3HTX - chains A and B of the 3 polymer chains in the assembly; structure by X-ray diffraction, 3.10 A resolution.

[Chain A]
Molecule: HEN1
From: Arabidopsis thaliana
Reference sequence: Q945R3 (Q945R3_ARATH); residues 1-942 here = UniProt positions 1-942
Amino-acid sequence (950 residues; numbered -7 to 942; the number before each row is that of its first residue; numbers below 1 keep their minus sign (Met-7 is residue -7)):
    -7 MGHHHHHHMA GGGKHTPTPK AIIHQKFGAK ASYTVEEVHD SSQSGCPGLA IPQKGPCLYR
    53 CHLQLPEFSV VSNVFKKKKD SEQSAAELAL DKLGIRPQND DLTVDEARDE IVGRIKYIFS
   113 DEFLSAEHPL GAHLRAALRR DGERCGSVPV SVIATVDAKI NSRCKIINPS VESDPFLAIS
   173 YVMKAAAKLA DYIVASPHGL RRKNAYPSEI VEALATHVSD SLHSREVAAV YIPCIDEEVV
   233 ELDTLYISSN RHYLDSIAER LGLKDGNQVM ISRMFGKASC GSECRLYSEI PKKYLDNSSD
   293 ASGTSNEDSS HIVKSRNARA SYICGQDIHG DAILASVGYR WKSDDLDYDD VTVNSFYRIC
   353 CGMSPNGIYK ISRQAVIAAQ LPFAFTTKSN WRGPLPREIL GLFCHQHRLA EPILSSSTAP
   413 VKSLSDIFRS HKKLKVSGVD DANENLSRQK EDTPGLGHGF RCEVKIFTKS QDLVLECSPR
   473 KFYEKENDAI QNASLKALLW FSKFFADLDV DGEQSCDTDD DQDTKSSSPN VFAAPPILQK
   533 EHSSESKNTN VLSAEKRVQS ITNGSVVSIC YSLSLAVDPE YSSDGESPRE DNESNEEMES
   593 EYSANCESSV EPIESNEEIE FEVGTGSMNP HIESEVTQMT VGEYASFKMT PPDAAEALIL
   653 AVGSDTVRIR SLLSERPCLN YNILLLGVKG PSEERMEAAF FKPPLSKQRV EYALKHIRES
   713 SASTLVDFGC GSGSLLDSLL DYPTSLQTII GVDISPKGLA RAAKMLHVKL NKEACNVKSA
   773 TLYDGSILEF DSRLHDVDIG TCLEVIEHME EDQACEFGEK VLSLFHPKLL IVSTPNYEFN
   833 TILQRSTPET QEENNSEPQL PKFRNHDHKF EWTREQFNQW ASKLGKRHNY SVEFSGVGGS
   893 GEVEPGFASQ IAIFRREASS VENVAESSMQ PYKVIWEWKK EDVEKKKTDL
Not modelled in the structure: -7 to 6, 213-215, 290-301, 411-454, 501-534, 542-551, 572-599, 839-850, 912-916, 934-942
Differences from the reference sequence: expression tag (-7 to 0); engineered mutation Pro604 (Leu in Q945R3), Lys640 (Arg in Q945R3)
Metal / ion sites: Mg2+: Glu796, Glu799, His800, His860 (shared with G22(B) of chain B)
Ligand contacts: S-adenosylhomocysteine (SAH): Arg701, Gly721, Gly723, Ser724, Ser726, Asp745, Ile746, Ser747, Gly777, Ser778, Ile779, Leu780, Leu795, Glu796, Val797, His800, Met801
From the paper describing this entry:
  - binding site for the 22-nt RNA strand: Tyr109, Ser747
  - mutagenesis - Y109A: unchanged binding to the 22-nt RNA strand (chain B)
  - mutagenesis - Y109A, L604P/K640R, K640R: unchanged catalytic activity
  - binding site for the 22-nt RNA strand (chain B): Trp333, Phe692 to Leu697, Arg701, Leu835, Arg856
  - contacts within the chain: His120-Trp333 (pi stacking), Pro121-Trp333, Phe693-Leu697 (hydrophobic contact), Pro695-Gln700 (hydrogen bond)
  - mutagenesis - W333A: abolished binding to the 22-nt RNA strand (chain B)
  - mutagenesis - W333A: abolished catalytic activity
  - binding site for the 22-nt RNA strand: Lys749
  - mutagenesis - R701A, R856A: decreased catalytic activity
  - Mg2+ coordination: Glu796, Glu799, His800, His860
  - catalytic residues: Glu796, Glu799, His800, His860

[Chain B]
Molecule: 22-nt RNA strand
Sequence (22 nucleotides; row label = number of the first residue in the row):
     1 GAUUUCUCUC UGCAAGCGAA AG
Metal / ion sites: Mg2+: G22 (shared with Glu796(A), Glu799(A), His800(A), His860(A) of chain A)
From the paper describing this entry:
  - Mg2+ coordination: G22

[Interface between chain A and chain B]
Pairs across the interface (49; chain A residue first):
  Pro11(A) - U5(B)  sugar contact
  Ala13(A) - U5(B)  sugar contact
  Ile14(A) - U4(B)  sugar contact
  Ile14(A) - U5(B)  sugar contact
  Gln17(A) - U4(B)  hydrogen bond to the sugar
  Gln45(A) - G16(B)  phosphate contact
  Lys46(A) - A14(B)  hydrogen bond to the sugar
  Lys46(A) - A15(B)  sugar contact
  Gly47(A) - A15(B)  sugar contact
  Pro48(A) - A15(B)  sugar contact
  Lys71(A) - C6(B)  salt bridge to the phosphate
  Lys71(A) - U7(B)  salt bridge to the phosphate
  Gln75(A) - U5(B)  hydrogen bond to the phosphate
  Gln75(A) - C6(B)  hydrogen bond to the phosphate
  Arg332(A) - G1(B)  phosphate contact
  Trp333(A) - G1(B)  stacking on the base
  Lys334(A) - G1(B)  hydrogen bond to the sugar
  Lys380(A) - U9(B)  hydrogen bond to the phosphate
  Lys380(A) - C10(B)  salt bridge to the phosphate
  Leu387(A) - U9(B)  sugar contact
  Arg389(A) - C8(B)  salt bridge to the phosphate
  Glu390(A) - C8(B)  hydrogen bond to the sugar
  Glu390(A) - U9(B)  sugar contact
  Glu403(A) - U7(B)  sugar contact
  Glu689(A) - A19(B)  base contact
  Glu689(A) - A20(B)  sugar contact
  Ala690(A) - A20(B)  sugar contact
  Ala690(A) - A21(B)  phosphate contact
  Ala691(A) - A20(B)  phosphate contact
  Ala691(A) - A21(B)  phosphate contact
  Phe692(A) - A21(B)  hydrogen bond to the phosphate
  Phe693(A) - A21(B)  phosphate contact
  Pro696(A) - A20(B)  phosphate contact
  Pro696(A) - A21(B)  phosphate contact
  Leu697(A) - A21(B)  hydrogen bond to the phosphate
  Leu697(A) - G22(B)  phosphate contact
  Ser698(A) - G22(B)  base contact
  Arg701(A) - G22(B)  salt bridge to the phosphate
  Lys749(A) - A14(B)  salt bridge to the phosphate
  Lys749(A) - A15(B)  salt bridge to the phosphate
  Lys756(A) - C17(B)  salt bridge to the phosphate
  Glu796(A) - G22(B)  hydrogen bond to the sugar
  Glu799(A) - G22(B)  phosphate contact
  His800(A) - G22(B)  hydrogen bond to the sugar
  Leu835(A) - A21(B)  base contact
  Arg856(A) - A21(B)  hydrogen bond to the phosphate
  Arg856(A) - G22(B)  salt bridge to the phosphate
  Asn857(A) - G22(B)  sugar contact
  His860(A) - G22(B)  hydrogen bond to the phosphate
Interface residues without a listed pair, chain A (43 interface residues in all): Gln35, Asn479, Lys699, Gly723, Pro827, Asn832, Gln836

[Overview]
The interface between chain A and chain B involves 43 residues on one side and 16 on the other, with 13
hydrogen bonds, 9 salt bridges and 1 aromatic stacking contact. Polar contacts include Gln17(A)-U4(B),
Lys46(A)-A14(B) and Lys334(A)-G1(B). The paper reports catalytic residues Glu796(A), Glu799(A) and His800(A)
among others; R701A and R856A of chain A reduce catalytic activity; 6 substitutions were tested in all.
Here chain A is HEN1 (Arabidopsis thaliana) and chain B is a 22-nt RNA strand. Entry 3HTX (Crystal structure
of small RNA methyltransferase HEN1) was determined by X-ray diffraction.
